PDB entry 7PCS | X-ray diffraction, 2.25 A resolution | chains B and D of the 4 polymer chains in the assembly

# Chain B (and D)
Protein: BbsD
Source organism: Thauera aromatica
Notes: chain D of this document is another copy of the same molecule, construct and numbering; everything in this record applies to it too
UniProt: Q9KJF1 (Q9KJF1_THAAR); residue numbers follow UniProt; this construct covers 1-248
Sequence (248 residues; numbered 1 to 248; the number before each row is that of its first residue):
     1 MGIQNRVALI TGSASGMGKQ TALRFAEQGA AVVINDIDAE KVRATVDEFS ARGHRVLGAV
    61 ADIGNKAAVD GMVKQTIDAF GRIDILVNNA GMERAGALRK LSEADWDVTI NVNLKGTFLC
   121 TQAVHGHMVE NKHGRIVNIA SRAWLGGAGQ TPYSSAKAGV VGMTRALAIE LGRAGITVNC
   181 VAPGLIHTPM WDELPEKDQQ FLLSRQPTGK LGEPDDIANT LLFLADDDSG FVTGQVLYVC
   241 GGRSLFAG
Unresolved in the structure: 1
Residues lining bound ligands: NAD (nicotinamide-adenine-dinucleotide): G12, S15, G16, M17, N35, D36, I37, A61, D62, I63, G64, N89, A90, G91, V112, N113, I139, A140, S141, Y153, K157, P183, G184, L185, I186, T188, M190

# Chain B / chain D interface
Contacting residue pairs (68):
  K66(B) with E103(D)
  A97(B) with E170(D)
  L98(B) with F118(D), hydrophobic; Q122(D), hydrogen bond (backbone-side chain); H125(D); E170(D), hydrogen bond (backbone-side chain)
  R99(B) with H125(D)
  L101(B) with Q122(D), hydrogen bond (backbone-side chain)
  E103(B) with K66(D); K115(D), salt bridge
  W106(B) with L114(D), hydrophobic; K115(D); F118(D), hydrophobic; M163(D), hydrophobic
  D107(B) with K115(D), salt bridge
  I110(B) with L114(D), hydrophobic
  L114(B) with W106(D), hydrophobic; I110(D), hydrophobic; L114(D), hydrophobic
  K115(B) with E103(D), salt bridge; W106(D); D107(D), salt bridge
  F118(B) with L98(D), hydrophobic; W106(D), hydrophobic; T151(D)
  T121(B) with L98(D)
  Q122(B) with L98(D), hydrogen bond (side chain-backbone); L101(D), hydrogen bond (side chain-backbone)
  H125(B) with L98(D); R99(D)
  W144(B) with W144(D), hydrophobic; G162(D)
  L145(B) with R165(D), hydrogen bond (backbone-side chain)
  G146(B) with R165(D); A166(D); I169(D)
  G147(B) with A166(D)
  A148(B) with I169(D), hydrophobic; E170(D)
  G149(B) with E170(D), hydrogen bond (backbone-side chain)
  T151(B) with F118(D); M163(D); L167(D)
  S154(B) with G162(D); A166(D)
  S155(B) with G159(D); M163(D)
  A158(B) with A158(D); G162(D)
  G159(B) with S155(D); G159(D)
  G162(B) with W144(D); S154(D); A158(D)
  M163(B) with W106(D), hydrophobic; T151(D); S155(D)
  R165(B) with L145(D), hydrogen bond (side chain-backbone); G146(D)
  A166(B) with G146(D); G147(D); S154(D)
  L167(B) with T151(D)
  I169(B) with G146(D)
  E170(B) with A97(D); L98(D), hydrogen bond (side chain-backbone); A148(D); G149(D), hydrogen bond (side chain-backbone)
Also at the interface, not in a pair above, chain B (36 interface residues in all): G96, Q150, L171
Also at the interface, not in a pair above, chain D (36 interface residues in all): G96, T121, Q150, L171

# In short
The chain B/chain D interface involves 36 residues from each chain; the contacts include 10 hydrogen bonds and
4 salt bridges. Among the polar pairs are E103(B)-K115(D), D107(B)-K115(D) and L98(B)-Q122(D). Chain B binds
NAD.
Both chains are BbsD (Thauera aromatica). Entry 7PCS (Structure of the heterotetrameric SDR family member
BbsCD) was determined by X-ray diffraction.
